PDB entry 3AFA | X-ray diffraction, 2.50 A resolution | chains B and I of the 10 polymer chains in the assembly

== Chain B ==
Molecule: Histone H4
From: Homo sapiens
UniProtKB: P62805 (H4_HUMAN); residues 0-102 here correspond to UniProt positions 1-103 (UniProt number = residue number + 1)
Amino-acid sequence (106 residues; numbered -3 to 102; the number before each row is that of its first residue; numbers below 1 keep their minus sign (Gly-3 is residue -3)):
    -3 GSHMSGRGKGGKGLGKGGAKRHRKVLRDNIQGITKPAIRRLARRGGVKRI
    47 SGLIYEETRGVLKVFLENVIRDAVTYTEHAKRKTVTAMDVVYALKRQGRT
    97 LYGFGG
Not modelled in the structure: -3 to 24
Differences from the reference sequence: expression tag (-3 to -1)
Swiss-Prot annotation at these positions:
  - DNA-binding region: Lys16 to Lys20
  - modified residue: Ser1 (N-acetylserine), Arg3 (Asymmetric dimethylarginine), Lys5 (N6-(2-hydroxyisobutyryl)lysine), Lys8 (N6-(2-hydroxyisobutyryl)lysine), Lys12 (N6-(2-hydroxyisobutyryl)lysine), Lys16 (N6-(2-hydroxyisobutyryl)lysine), Lys20 (N6,N6,N6-trimethyllysine), Lys31 (N6-(2-hydroxyisobutyryl)lysine), Lys44 (N6-(2-hydroxyisobutyryl)lysine), Ser47 (Phosphoserine), Tyr51 (Phosphotyrosine), Lys59 (N6-(2-hydroxyisobutyryl)lysine), Lys77 (N6-(2-hydroxyisobutyryl)lysine), Lys79 (N6-(2-hydroxyisobutyryl)lysine), Thr80 (Phosphothreonine), Tyr88 (Phosphotyrosine), Lys91 (N6-(2-hydroxyisobutyryl)lysine)
  - cross-link (Glycyl lysine isopeptide (Lys-Gly)): Lys12 (interchain with G-Cter in SUMO2), Lys20 (interchain with G-Cter in SUMO2), Lys31 (interchain with G-Cter in SUMO2), Lys59 (interchain with G-Cter in SUMO2), Lys79 (interchain with G-Cter in SUMO2), Lys91 (interchain with G-Cter in SUMO2)

== Chain I ==
Molecule: 146-nt DNA strand
Sequence (146 nucleotides; row label = number of the first residue in the row):
     1 ATCAATATCCACCTGCAGATTCTACCAAAAGTGTATTTGGAAACTGCTCC
    51 ATCAAAAGGCATGTTCAGCTGAATTCAGCTGAACATGCCTTTTGATGGAG
   101 CAGTTTCCAAATACACTTTTGGTAGAATCTGCAGGTGGATATTGAT
Bound ions: Mn2+ near DG121 (its only coordinating residue here)

== How chain B and chain I interact ==
Residue-residue contacts - 7 pairs, chain B then chain I:
  Thr30(B) - DC60(I)  phosphate contact
  Thr30(B) - DA61(I)  phosphate contact
  Pro32(B) - DC60(I)  phosphate contact
  Pro32(B) - DA61(I)  phosphate contact
  Arg36(B) - DC60(I)  salt bridge to the phosphate
  Arg45(B) - DC69(I)  sugar contact
  Lys77(B) - DG40(I)  salt bridge to the phosphate
Also at the interface, not in a pair above, chain I (5 interface residues in all): DT70

== In short ==
The chain B/chain I interface involves 5 residues from each chain; the contacts include 2 salt bridges. Among
the polar pairs are Arg36(B)-DC60(I) and Lys77(B)-DG40(I). From UniProt: a DNA-binding region on chain B.
Chain B is Histone H4 (Homo sapiens) and chain I is a 146-nt DNA strand; the structure, The human nucleosome
structure, was determined by X-ray diffraction (same publication as 3A6N).
